4J24 - chains A and I; structure by X-ray diffraction, 2.10 A resolution.

== Chain A ==
Protein: Estrogen receptor beta
Source organism: Homo sapiens
Notes: fragment: Ligand Binding Domain, '
UniProtKB: Q92731 (ESR2_HUMAN); residues 261-500 here = UniProt positions 261-500
Chain sequence (240 residues; each row starts with the number of its first residue):
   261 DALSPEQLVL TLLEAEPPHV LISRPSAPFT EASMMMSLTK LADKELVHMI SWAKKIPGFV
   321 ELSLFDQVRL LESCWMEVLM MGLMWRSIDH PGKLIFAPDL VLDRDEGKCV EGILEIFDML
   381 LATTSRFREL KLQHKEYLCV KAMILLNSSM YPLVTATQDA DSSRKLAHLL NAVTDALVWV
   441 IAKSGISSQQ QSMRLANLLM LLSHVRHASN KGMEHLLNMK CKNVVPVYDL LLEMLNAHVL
Not modelled in the structure: 261, 410-421, 499-500
Small-molecule neighbours: estradiol (EST): Met295, Leu298, Leu301, Ala302, Glu305, Met336, Leu339, Met340, Leu343, Arg346, Phe356, Ile373, Ile376, Leu380, Gly472, His475, Leu476

== Chain I ==
Protein: 19-residue peptide
Chain sequence (19 residues; each row starts with the number of its first residue):
     1 LTARHPLLLR HLLQNSPSD
Not modelled in the structure: 1-3, 16-19

== Chain A / chain I interface ==
Residue-residue contacts - 23 pairs, chain A then chain I:
  Ile310(A) - Leu8(I)  hydrophobic
  Ile310(A) - His11(I)
  Ile310(A) - Leu12(I)  hydrophobic
  Lys314(A) - His11(I)  hydrogen bond (side chain-backbone)
  Lys314(A) - Leu12(I)  hydrogen bond (side chain-backbone)
  Lys314(A) - Gln14(I)  hydrogen bond (side chain-backbone)
  Leu324(A) - Leu9(I)  hydrophobic
  Leu324(A) - Leu13(I)  hydrophobic
  Gln327(A) - Leu12(I)
  Val328(A) - His5(I)
  Val328(A) - Leu12(I)  hydrophobic
  Leu331(A) - Leu12(I)  hydrophobic
  Glu332(A) - Arg4(I)  salt bridge
  Glu332(A) - His5(I)  salt bridge
  Asp489(A) - Leu7(I)
  Leu490(A) - Leu7(I)
  Glu493(A) - Arg4(I)
  Glu493(A) - His5(I)  salt bridge
  Glu493(A) - Pro6(I)
  Glu493(A) - Leu7(I)  hydrogen bond (side chain-backbone)
  Glu493(A) - Leu8(I)  hydrogen bond (side chain-backbone)
  Met494(A) - Leu8(I)  hydrophobic
  Ala497(A) - Arg4(I)
Other interface residues (no listed pair), chain A (14 interface residues in all): Val307, Phe319
Other interface residues (no listed pair), chain I (11 interface residues in all): Asn15

== In short ==
14 residues of chain A and 11 residues of chain I are in contact; the contacts include 5 hydrogen bonds and 3
salt bridges. Polar contacts include Glu332(A)-Arg4(I), Glu332(A)-His5(I) and Glu493(A)-His5(I). Ligands of
chain A: estradiol.
Here chain A is Estrogen receptor beta (Homo sapiens) and chain I is a 19-residue peptide. Entry 4J24
(Estrogen Receptor in complex with proline-flanked LXXLL peptides) was determined by X-ray diffraction,
deposited together with 4J26.
